PDB entry 7BE8 | X-ray diffraction, 2.02 A resolution | chains A and B

Chain A (and B):
Protein: Iron-sulfur cluster repair protein YtfE
Source organism: Escherichia coli (strain K12)
Notes: chain B of this document is another copy of the same molecule, construct and numbering; everything in this record applies to it too
Reference sequence: P69506 (YTFE_ECOLI); residues 1-220 here = UniProt positions 1-220
Sequence (220 residues; each row starts with the number of its first residue):
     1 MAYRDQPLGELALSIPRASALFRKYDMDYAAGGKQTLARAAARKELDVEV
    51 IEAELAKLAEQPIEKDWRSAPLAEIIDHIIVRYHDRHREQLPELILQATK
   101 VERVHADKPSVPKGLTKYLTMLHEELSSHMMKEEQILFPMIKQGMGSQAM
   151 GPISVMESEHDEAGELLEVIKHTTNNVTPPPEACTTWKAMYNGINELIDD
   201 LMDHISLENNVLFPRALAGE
Not modelled in the structure: 1 (chain B: 1-4)
Differences from the reference sequence: engineered mutation Ala30 (Cys in P69506), Ala31 (Cys in P69506)
Metal / ion sites: Mn2+ site 1: His84, Glu133, His204, Glu208 (together with oxygen atom); Mn2+ site 2: His129, Glu133, His160, Glu208 (together with oxygen atom)
Residues lining bound ligands: oxygen atom (O): His84, His129, Met130, Glu133, His160, His204, Glu208
What the authors report for this chain:
  - Mn2+ coordination: His84, His129, Glu133, His160, His204, Glu208
  - contacts within the chain: His129-Glu159 (hydrogen bond) (citing earlier work)

Interface between chain A and chain B:
Pairs across the interface (1; chain A residue first):
  His172(A) with His172(B), hydrogen bond
Interface residues without a listed pair, chain A (2 interface residues in all): Glu45
Interface residues without a listed pair, chain B (2 interface residues in all): Thr178
Cross-chain cystine bridges: Cys184(A)-Cys184(B)

Overview:
The chain A/chain B interface involves 2 residues from each chain, with 1 disulfide bond and 1 hydrogen bond.
Its one hydrogen-bonded contact is His172(A)-His172(B). Chain A binds oxygen atom. The paper reports Mn2+
coordination by His84(A), His129(A) and Glu133(A) among others; contacts within the chain involving His129(A)
and Glu159(A).
Chain A and chain B are both Iron-sulfur cluster repair protein YtfE (Escherichia coli (strain K12)); the
structure, Escherichia coli YtfE (Mn), was determined by X-ray diffraction (same publication as 7OYI).
